1IZQ - chain A; structure by X-ray diffraction, 1.80 A resolution.

[Chain A]
Name: Ribonuclease A
Source organism: Bos taurus
Notes: EC 3.1.27.5
Reference sequence: P61823 (RNAS1_BOVIN); residues 1-124 here correspond to UniProt positions 27-150 (UniProt number = residue number + 26)
Chain sequence (124 residues; numbered 1 to 124; the number before each row is that of its first residue):
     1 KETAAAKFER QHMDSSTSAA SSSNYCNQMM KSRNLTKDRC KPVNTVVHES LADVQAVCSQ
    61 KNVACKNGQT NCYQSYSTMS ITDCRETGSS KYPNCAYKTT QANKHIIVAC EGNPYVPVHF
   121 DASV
Disulfide bonds: Cys26-Cys84, Cys40-Cys95, Cys58-Cys110, Cys65-Cys72
Sequence notes: engineered mutation Val46 (Phe72 in P61823)
Swiss-Prot annotation at these positions:
  - active site: His12 (Proton acceptor), His119 (Proton donor)
  - binding site (substrate): Lys7, Arg10, Lys41 to Thr45, Lys66, Arg85
  - glycosylation: Lys1 (N-linked (Glc) (glycation) lysine), Lys7 (N-linked (Glc) (glycation) lysine), Asn34 (N-linked (GlcNAc...) asparagine), Lys37 (N-linked (Glc) (glycation) lysine), Lys41 (N-linked (Glc) (glycation) lysine)

[In short]
Curated annotation (UniProt) lists active-site residues His12 and His119 and 9 substrate-binding residues.
Chain A is Ribonuclease A (Bos taurus); the structure, F46V mutant of bovine pancreatic ribonuclease A, was
determined by X-ray diffraction (same publication as 1IZP and 1IZR).
